PDB entry 9UXD | electron microscopy, 3.03 A resolution | chains D and E of the 9 polymer chains in the assembly

Chain D:
Name: Antibody KXD355, heavy chain
From: Homo sapiens
Notes: antibody fragment or engineered binder
Chain sequence (237 residues; numbered 1 to 237; the number before each row is that of its first residue):
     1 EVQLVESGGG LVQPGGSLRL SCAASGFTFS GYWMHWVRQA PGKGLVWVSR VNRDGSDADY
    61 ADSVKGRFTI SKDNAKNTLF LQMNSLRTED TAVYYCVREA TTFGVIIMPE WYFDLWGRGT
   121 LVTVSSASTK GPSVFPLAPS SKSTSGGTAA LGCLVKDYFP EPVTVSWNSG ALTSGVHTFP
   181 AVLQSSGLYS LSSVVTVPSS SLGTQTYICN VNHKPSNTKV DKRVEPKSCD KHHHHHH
Disordered / not traced: 228-237
Cystine bridges: Cys22-Cys96

Chain E:
Name: Antibody KXD355, light chain
From: Homo sapiens
Notes: antibody fragment or engineered binder
Chain sequence (211 residues; each row starts with the number of its first residue):
     1 EIVMTQSPGT LSLSPGERAT LSCRASQSDS SNSLAWYQQE PGQAPRLLIH DASSRATGIP
    61 DRFSGSGSGT DFTLIISRLE PEDFAVYYCQ LYGSFGQGTR LEIKRTVAAP SVFIFPPSDE
   121 QLKSGTASVV CLLNNFYPRE AKVQWKVDNA LQSGNSQESV TEQDSKDSTY SLSSTLTLSK
   181 ADYEKHKVYA CEVTHQGLSS PVTKSFNRGE C

Chain D / chain E interface:
Residue-residue contacts - 38 pairs, chain D then chain E:
  Gln39(D) with Gln39(E), hydrogen bond
  Leu45(D) with Pro45(E), hydrophobic; Phe95(E)
  Trp47(D) with Phe95(E)
  Tyr95(D) with Gln43(E); Ala44(E); Pro45(E)
  Trp111(D) with Gln90(E), hydrogen bond (backbone-side chain); Tyr92(E)
  Tyr112(D) with Ala35(E), hydrophobic; Tyr37(E); Leu47(E), hydrophobic; His50(E)
  Phe113(D) with Tyr37(E), hydrogen bond (backbone-side chain); Leu47(E); Gln90(E); Phe95(E), hydrophobic
  Trp116(D) with Ala44(E), hydrophobic; Pro45(E)
  Phe135(D) with Ser118(E); Glu120(E)
  Pro136(D) with Glu120(E)
  Pro139(D) with Phe115(E)
  Ser140(D) with Glu210(E), hydrogen bond
  Ser141(D) with Glu210(E)
  Lys142(D) with Asn207(E), hydrogen bond; Glu210(E), hydrogen bond (side chain-backbone); Cys211(E)
  Ser145(D) with Lys204(E)
  Ala150(D) with Phe115(E)
  His177(D) with Asn134(E); Ser171(E), hydrogen bond
  Thr178(D) with Thr161(E)
  Phe179(D) with Ser159(E); Thr161(E); Ser173(E)
  Pro180(D) with Ser159(E)
  Val182(D) with Gln157(E)
Also at the interface, not in a pair above, chain D (33 interface residues in all): Val37, Gly44, Val46, Asp114, Gly117, Val134, Leu137, Leu154, Lys156, Gly175, Val194, Thr196
Also at the interface, not in a pair above, chain E (31 interface residues in all): Tyr88, Gly93, Phe113, Pro116, Gln121, Leu132, Lys166

Summary:
The interface between chain D and chain E involves 33 residues on one side and 31 on the other, with 7
hydrogen bonds. Among the polar pairs are Gln39(D)-Gln39(E), Trp111(D)-Gln90(E) and Phe113(D)-Tyr37(E).
Chain D is Antibody KXD355, heavy chain and chain E is Antibody KXD355, light chain, both from Homo sapiens;
the structure, SARS-CoV2 Spike protein with Fab fragment antibody KXD355,state1, was determined by electron
microscopy together with 9UXE from the same study.
